PDB entry 6QZK | X-ray diffraction, 3.55 A resolution | chains A and C of the 3 polymer chains in the assembly

== Chain A ==
Protein: Clostridium butyricum Argonaute
Source organism: Clostridium butyricum
Notes: engineered mutation(s): D541A, D611A
Amino-acid sequence (748 residues; row label = number of the first residue in the row):
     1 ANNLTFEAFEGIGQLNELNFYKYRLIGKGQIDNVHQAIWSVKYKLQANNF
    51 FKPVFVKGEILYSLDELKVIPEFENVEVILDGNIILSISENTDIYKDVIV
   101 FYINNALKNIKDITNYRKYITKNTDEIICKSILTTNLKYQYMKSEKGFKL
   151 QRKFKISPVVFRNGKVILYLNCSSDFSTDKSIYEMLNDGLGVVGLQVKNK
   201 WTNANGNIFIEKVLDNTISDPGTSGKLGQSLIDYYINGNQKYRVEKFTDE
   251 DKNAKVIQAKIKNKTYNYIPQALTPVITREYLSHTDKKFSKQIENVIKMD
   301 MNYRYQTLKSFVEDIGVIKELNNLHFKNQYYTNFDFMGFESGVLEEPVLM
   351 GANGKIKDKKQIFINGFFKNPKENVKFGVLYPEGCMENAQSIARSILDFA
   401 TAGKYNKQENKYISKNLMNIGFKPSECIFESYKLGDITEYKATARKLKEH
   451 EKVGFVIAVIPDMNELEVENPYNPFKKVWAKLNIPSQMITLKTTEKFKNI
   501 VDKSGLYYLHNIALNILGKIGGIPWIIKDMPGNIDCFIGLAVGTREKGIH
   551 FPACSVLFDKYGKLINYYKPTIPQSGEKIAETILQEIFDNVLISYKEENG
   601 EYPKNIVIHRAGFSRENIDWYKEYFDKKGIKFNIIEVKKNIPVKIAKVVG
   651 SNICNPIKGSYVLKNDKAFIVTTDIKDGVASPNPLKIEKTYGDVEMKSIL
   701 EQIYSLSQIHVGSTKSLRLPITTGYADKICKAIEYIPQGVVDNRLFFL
Disordered / not traced: 464-465
Metal / ion sites: Mg2+: Leu748 (shared with 1 residue of chain B)
From the paper describing this entry:
  - catalytic residues: Glu577, Asp727 (by similarity / conservation)
  - binding site for the 21-nt DNA strand: His35

== Chain C ==
Molecule: 19-nt DNA strand
Sequence (19 nucleotides; row label = number of the first residue in the row; numbers below 1 keep their minus sign (DT-19 is residue -19)):
   -19 TATACAACCTACTACCTCT
Disordered / not traced: -19

== Chain A / chain C interface ==
Contacting residue pairs (50; chain A residue first):
  Asn33(A) - DA-16(C)  hydrogen bond to the base
  His35(A) - DA-16(C)  base contact
  Gln36(A) - DA-16(C)  phosphate contact
  Trp39(A) - DA-16(C)  sugar contact
  Trp39(A) - DC-15(C)  phosphate contact
  Ser40(A) - DA-16(C)  hydrogen bond to the phosphate
  Tyr43(A) - DT-17(C)  base contact
  Tyr43(A) - DC-15(C)  hydrogen bond to the phosphate
  Lys122(A) - DA-18(C)  base contact
  Asp125(A) - DA-14(C)  phosphate contact
  Asn203(A) - DA-18(C)  base contact
  Asn239(A) - DA-18(C)  phosphate contact
  Gln240(A) - DA-18(C)  hydrogen bond to the sugar
  Arg279(A) - DA-6(C)  sugar contact
  Glu280(A) - DT-7(C)  sugar contact
  Glu280(A) - DA-6(C)  phosphate contact
  Ser283(A) - DA-6(C)  phosphate contact
  Ser283(A) - DC-5(C)  hydrogen bond to the phosphate
  Ser290(A) - DC-5(C)  hydrogen bond to the phosphate
  Glu294(A) - DC-5(C)  phosphate contact
  Lys298(A) - DC-5(C)  hydrogen bond to the base
  Lys360(A) - DC-2(C)  hydrogen bond to the phosphate
  Lys360(A) - DT-1(C)  salt bridge to the phosphate
  Lys404(A) - DT-1(C)  base contact
  Leu506(A) - DT-1(C)  base contact
  Tyr507(A) - DC-2(C)  sugar contact
  Tyr507(A) - DT-1(C)  base contact
  His510(A) - DT-1(C)  hydrogen bond to the base
  Val542(A) - DT-10(C)  sugar contact
  Gly543(A) - DT-10(C)  sugar contact
  Thr544(A) - DT-10(C)  phosphate contact
  Arg545(A) - DC-8(C)  salt bridge to the phosphate
  Ala611(A) - DC-11(C)  phosphate contact
  Gly612(A) - DC-11(C)  phosphate contact
  Phe613(A) - DA-13(C)  phosphate contact
  Phe613(A) - DC-12(C)  phosphate contact
  Val637(A) - DC-11(C)  phosphate contact
  Lys638(A) - DC-12(C)  salt bridge to the phosphate
  Lys638(A) - DC-11(C)  phosphate contact
  Lys639(A) - DC-11(C)  hydrogen bond to the phosphate
  Lys639(A) - DT-10(C)  salt bridge to the phosphate
  Asn640(A) - DC-11(C)  hydrogen bond to the phosphate
  Asn640(A) - DT-10(C)  base contact
  Lys676(A) - DC-2(C)  salt bridge to the phosphate
  Lys686(A) - DC-12(C)  phosphate contact
  Lys715(A) - DT-3(C)  hydrogen bond to the base
  Lys715(A) - DC-2(C)  base contact
  Asp727(A) - DT-10(C)  phosphate contact
  Cys730(A) - DA-9(C)  phosphate contact
  Lys731(A) - DA-9(C)  phosphate contact
Interface residues without a listed pair, chain A (51 interface residues in all): Trp201, Thr202, Arg243, His284, Lys287, Lys291, Gln361, Tyr412, Tyr508, Glu577, Arg615, Ile641
Interface residues without a listed pair, chain C (18 interface residues in all): DC-4

== Overview ==
The interface between chain A and chain C involves 51 residues on one side and 18 on the other, with 12
hydrogen bonds and 5 salt bridges. Among the polar pairs are Asn33(A)-DA-16(C), Lys298(A)-DC-5(C) and
His510(A)-DT-1(C). From the paper: catalytic residues Glu577(A) and Asp727(A); a binding site for the 21-nt
DNA strand at His35(A).
Chain A is Clostridium butyricum Argonaute (Clostridium butyricum) and chain C is a 19-nt DNA strand; the
structure, Structure of Clostridium butyricum Argonaute bound to a guide DNA (5' deoxycytidine) and a 19-mer
target ..., was determined by X-ray diffraction.
